Entry 8CPO (X-ray diffraction, 2.60 A resolution); this record covers chain A.

Chain A:
Protein: PolB16 Intein Cys-less
Amino-acid sequence (207 residues; each row starts with the number of its first residue; note: 1 number in that range is skipped by the numbering (no residue carries it; nothing is unmodelled there); a row labelled like 15A-15C holds insertion residues (15A, then the next letters in order); numbers below 1 keep their minus sign (Met-10 is residue -10)):
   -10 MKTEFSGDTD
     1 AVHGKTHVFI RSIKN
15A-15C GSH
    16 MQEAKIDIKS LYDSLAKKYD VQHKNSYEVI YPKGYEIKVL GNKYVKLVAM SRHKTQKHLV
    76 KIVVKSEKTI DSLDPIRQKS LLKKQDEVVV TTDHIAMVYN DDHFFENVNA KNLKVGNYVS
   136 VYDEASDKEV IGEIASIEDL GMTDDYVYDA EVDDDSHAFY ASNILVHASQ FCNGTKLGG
Unresolved in the structure: -10 to -2, 86-94, 108-127, 183-194
From the paper describing this entry:
  - mutagenesis - H68A: abolished catalytic activity on pH 7.0
  - mutagenesis - H68A: decreased catalytic activity on pH 6.0
  - mutagenesis - H109A: unchanged catalytic activity
  - conformationally variable residues (order/disorder transition): Asp86 to Ser95, His109 to Asn127
  - mutagenesis - N115R: increased catalytic activity
  - mutagenesis - T106A, D164N, H182Q: decreased catalytic activity
  - mutagenesis - I110S: abolished catalytic activity

Summary:
From the paper: T106A, D164N and H182Q reduce catalytic activity; conformational variability at Asp86 and
His109; 7 substitutions were tested in all.
Chain A is PolB16 Intein Cys-less; the structure, Crystal structure of the PolB16_OarG intein variant S1A,
N183A, C111A, C165A, was determined by X-ray diffraction together with 8CPN from the same study.
